6K0I - chain A; structure by X-ray diffraction, 1.80 A resolution.

# Chain A
Name: UDP-glucose 4-epimerase
From: Bifidobacterium longum subsp. longum (strain ATCC 15707 / DSM 20219 / JCM 1217 / NCTC 11818 / E194b)
Notes: EC 5.1.3.2
UniProt: E8MF10 (GALE_BIFL2); residues 1-340 here = UniProt positions 1-340
Chain sequence (340 residues; each row starts with the number of its first residue):
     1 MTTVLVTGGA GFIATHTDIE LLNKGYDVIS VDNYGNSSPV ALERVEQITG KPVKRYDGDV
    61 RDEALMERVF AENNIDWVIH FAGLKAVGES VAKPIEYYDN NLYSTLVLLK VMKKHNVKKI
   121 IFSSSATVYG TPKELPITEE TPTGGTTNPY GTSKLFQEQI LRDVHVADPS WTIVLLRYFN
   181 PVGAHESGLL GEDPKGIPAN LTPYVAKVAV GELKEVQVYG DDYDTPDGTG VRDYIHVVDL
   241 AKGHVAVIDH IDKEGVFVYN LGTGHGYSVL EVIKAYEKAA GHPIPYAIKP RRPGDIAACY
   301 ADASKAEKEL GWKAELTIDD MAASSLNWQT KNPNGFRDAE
Disordered / not traced: 1, 337-340
Residues lining bound ligands:
  - NAD (nicotinamide-adenine-dinucleotide): Gly8, Ala10, Gly11, Phe12, Ile13, Ala14, Asp32, Asn33, Tyr34, Gly35, Asn36, Ser37, Gly58, Asp59, Val60, Arg61, Phe81, Ala82, Gly83, Leu84, Lys85, Asn100, Ser104, Ser123, Ser124, Ser125, Tyr150, Lys154, Tyr178, Phe179, Asn180, Pro181
  - uridine-5'-diphosphate-glucose (UPG): Lys85, Val87, Ser125, Ala126, Thr127, Tyr150, Tyr178, Phe179, Asn180, Ala199, Asn200, Leu201, Tyr204, Gln217, Val218, Tyr219, Gly230, Arg232, Tyr234, Val269, Arg292, Asp295
Swiss-Prot annotation at these positions:
  - active site: Tyr150 (Proton acceptor)
  - binding site (NAD(+)): Phe12, Ile13, Asp32 to Ser37, Asp59, Val60, Phe81 to Lys85, Asn100, Ser125, Tyr150, Lys154, Phe179
  - binding site (substrate): Ser125, Tyr150, Asn180, Asn200, Leu201, Gln217 to Tyr219, Arg232, Arg292 to Asp295
What the authors report for this chain:
  - binding site for uridine-5'-diphosphate-glucose: Lys85, Ser125, Tyr150, Asn180, Asn200, Leu201, Arg232, Arg292, Asp295
  - conformationally variable residues (side-chain flip): Asn200
  - catalytic residues: Tyr150 (proposed by the authors, not directly observed)
  - specificity-determining residues: Lys85 (by similarity / conservation)

# Summary
Chain A binds NAD and uridine-5'-diphosphate-glucose. Curated annotation (UniProt) lists active-site residue
Tyr150, 20 NAD+-binding residues and 13 substrate-binding residues. The paper reports the catalytic residue
Tyr150; a binding site for uridine-5'-diphosphate-glucose at Lys85, Ser125 and Tyr150 among others.
Chain A is UDP-glucose 4-epimerase (Bifidobacterium longum subsp. longum (strain ATCC 15707 / DSM 20219 / JCM
1217 / NCTC 11818 / E194b)); the structure, Crystal Structure of UDP-glucose 4-epimerase from Bifidobacterium
longum in complex with NAD+ and UDP-Glc, was determined by X-ray diffraction, deposited together with 6K0G and
6K0H.
